PDB entry 6VXH | electron microscopy, 4.00 A resolution | chains A and B

== Chain A (and B) ==
Molecule: Broad substrate specificity ATP-binding cassette transporter ABCG2
Organism: Homo sapiens
Notes: EC 7.6.2.2; chain B of this document is another copy of the same molecule, construct and numbering; everything in this record applies to it too
UniProtKB: Q9UNQ0 (ABCG2_HUMAN); numbering as in UniProt (aligned over 1-655)
Chain sequence (655 residues; row label = number of the first residue in the row):
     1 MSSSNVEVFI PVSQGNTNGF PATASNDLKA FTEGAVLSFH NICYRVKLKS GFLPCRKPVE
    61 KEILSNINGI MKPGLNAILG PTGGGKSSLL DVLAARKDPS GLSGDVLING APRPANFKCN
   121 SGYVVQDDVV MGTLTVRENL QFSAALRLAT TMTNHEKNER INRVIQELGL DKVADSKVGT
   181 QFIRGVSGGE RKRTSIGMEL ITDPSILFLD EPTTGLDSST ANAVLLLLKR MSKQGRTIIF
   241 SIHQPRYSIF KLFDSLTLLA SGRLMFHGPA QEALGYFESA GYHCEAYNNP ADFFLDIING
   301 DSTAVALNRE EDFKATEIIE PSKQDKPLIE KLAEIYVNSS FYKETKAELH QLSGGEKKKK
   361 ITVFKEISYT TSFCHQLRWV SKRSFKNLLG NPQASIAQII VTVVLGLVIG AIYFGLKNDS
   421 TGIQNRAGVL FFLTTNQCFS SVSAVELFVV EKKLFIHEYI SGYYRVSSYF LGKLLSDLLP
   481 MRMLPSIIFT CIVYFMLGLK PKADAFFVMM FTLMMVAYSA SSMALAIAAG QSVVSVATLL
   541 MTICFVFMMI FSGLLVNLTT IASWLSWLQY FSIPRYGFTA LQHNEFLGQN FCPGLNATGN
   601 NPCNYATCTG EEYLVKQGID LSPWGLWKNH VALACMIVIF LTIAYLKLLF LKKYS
Unresolved in the structure: 1-34, 47-60, 302-327, 355-369, 655
Swiss-Prot annotation at these positions:
  - binding site (ATP): Gly80 to Ser87, Arg184 to Glu190, Glu211, His243
  - site (Not glycosylated): Asn418, Asn557
  - modified residue: Thr362 (Phosphothreonine)
  - glycosylation: Asn596 (N-linked (GlcNAc...) asparagine)
  - natural variant: Val12 (V12M: Found in Jr(a-) blood group phenotype), Gln141 (Q141K: Associated with high serum levels of uric acid and increased risk of gout), Arg147 (R147W: Loss of protein expression), Thr153 (T153M: Decreased protein abundance), Lys360 (deletion: No effect on protein abundance), Phe373 (F373C: Decreased protein abundance), Thr421 (T421A: No effect on protein abundance), Thr434 (T434M: No effect on protein abundance), Ser476 (S476P: No effect on protein abundance), Ser572 (S572R: Decreased protein abundance), Asp620 (D620N: No effect on protein abundance)
  - mutagenesis: Met71 (M71V: Decreased protein abundance. No effect on substrate transmembrane transport), Lys86 (K86M: Decreased protein abundance. Decreased localization to the plasma membrane and retained intracellularly. Loss of ATPase-coupled transmembrane transporter activity), Glu211 (E211Q: Decreased estrone-3 sulfate ATPase-coupled transmembrane transporter activity. Decreased substrate-induced ATP hydrolysis ...), Thr362 (T362A: Loss of phosphorylation by PIM1. Decreased localization to the plasma membrane. Decreased homooligomerization. Loss of function in resistance to drug treatment ...), Arg383 (R383C: Loss of protein expression), Asn418 (N418Q: No effect), Thr435 (T435A: No effect on stability. Increased estrone-3 sulfate ATPase-coupled transmembrane transporter activity. Increased substrate-induced ATP hydrolysis. Increased substrate transport ...), Asn436 (N436A: No effect on stability. Decreased estrone-3 sulfate ATPase-coupled transmembrane transporter activity. Decreased substrate-induced ATP hydrolysis. Decreased substrate transport), Phe439 (F439A: No effect on stability. Decreased estrone-3 sulfate ATPase-coupled transmembrane transporter activity. Decreased substrate-induced ATP hydrolysis. Decreased substrate transport), Arg482 (R482D: Decreases ATPase activity; R482G/N/S/T: Increases ATPase activity; R482K/I/M/Y: No change in ATPase activity; R482T/Y: Decreases transport activity), Val546 (V546A: No effect on stability. No effect on estrone-3 sulfate ATPase-coupled transmembrane transporter activity. No effect on substrate-induced ATP hydrolysis. No effect on substrate transport ...), Met549 (M549A: No effect on stability. No effect on estrone-3 sulfate ATPase-coupled transmembrane transporter activity. No effect on substrate-induced ATP hydrolysis. No effect on substrate transport), 7 further mutagenesis entries in UniProt
Cystine bridges: Cys592-Cys608
Small-molecule neighbours: sti-571 (STI; 4-(4-methyl-piperazin-1-ylmethyl)-N-[4-methyl-3-(4-pyridin-3-yl-pyrimidin-2-ylamino)-phenyl]-benzamide): Val401, Phe432, Thr435, Asn436, Phe439, Val546, Met549
Reported in the primary citation:
  - binding site for sti-571: Phe439

== Chain A / chain B interface ==
Residue-residue contacts - 54 pairs, chain A then chain B:
  Ser218(A) - Asn299(B)
  Arg246(A) - Asp292(B)  salt bridge
  Glu278(A) - Tyr287(B)
  Cys284(A) - Tyr287(B)  hydrogen bond (backbone-side chain)
  Glu285(A) - Tyr287(B)
  Ala286(A) - Ala286(B)  hydrophobic
  Ala286(A) - Tyr287(B)
  Tyr287(A) - Tyr247(B)
  Tyr287(A) - Glu278(B)
  Tyr287(A) - Cys284(B)
  Tyr287(A) - Glu285(B)
  Tyr287(A) - Ala286(B)
  Tyr287(A) - Tyr287(B)
  Tyr287(A) - Asn288(B)
  Tyr287(A) - Pro290(B)
  Asn288(A) - Tyr287(B)
  Asn288(A) - Asn288(B)  hydrogen bond (backbone-backbone)
  Pro290(A) - Tyr287(B)
  Asp292(A) - Arg246(B)  salt bridge
  Asn299(A) - Ser218(B)  hydrogen bond (backbone-side chain)
  Ala411(A) - Leu565(B)
  Ile412(A) - Phe551(B)  hydrophobic
  Ile412(A) - Ile561(B)  hydrophobic
  Tyr413(A) - Leu555(B)  hydrogen bond (side chain-backbone)
  Ser420(A) - Tyr605(B)
  Thr421(A) - Asn557(B)
  Gln424(A) - Gly553(B)
  Gln424(A) - Leu554(B)  hydrogen bond (side chain-backbone)
  Gln424(A) - Asn557(B)  hydrogen bond
  Gln424(A) - Gln617(B)  hydrogen bond
  Asn425(A) - Val556(B)
  Gly428(A) - Leu555(B)
  Phe432(A) - Ile550(B)  hydrophobic
  Phe547(A) - Val408(B)  hydrophobic
  Ile550(A) - Ile412(B)  hydrophobic
  Phe551(A) - Ile412(B)  hydrophobic
  Gly553(A) - Gln424(B)
  Leu554(A) - Gln424(B)  hydrogen bond (backbone-side chain)
  Leu555(A) - Tyr413(B)  hydrogen bond (backbone-side chain)
  Leu555(A) - Gly428(B)
  Val556(A) - Asn425(B)
  Asn557(A) - Thr421(B)  hydrogen bond
  Asn557(A) - Gln424(B)  hydrogen bond
  Ile561(A) - Ile412(B)
  Leu565(A) - Ala411(B)  hydrophobic
  Pro593(A) - Tyr605(B)
  Cys603(A) - Cys603(B)  disulfide
  Tyr605(A) - Ser420(B)
  Tyr605(A) - Cys592(B)  hydrophobic
  Tyr605(A) - Pro593(B)  hydrogen bond (side chain-backbone)
  Tyr605(A) - Leu595(B)  hydrophobic
  Tyr605(A) - Ala606(B)
  Ala606(A) - Tyr605(B)
  Gln617(A) - Gln424(B)  hydrogen bond
Interface residues without a listed pair, chain A (47 interface residues in all): Ser219, Tyr247, Ser248, Asn289, Ile298, Val408, Phe431, Val546, Thr560, Cys592, Leu595, Lys616
Interface residues without a listed pair, chain B (50 interface residues in all): Ser219, Asn289, Asp301, Leu405, Val429, Phe431, Phe432, Val546, Phe547, Thr560, Asn604, Cys608, Lys616
Inter-chain disulfides: Cys603(A)-Cys603(B)

== Overview ==
The interface between chain A and chain B involves 47 residues on one side and 50 on the other, with 1
disulfide bond, 13 hydrogen bonds and 2 salt bridges. Among the polar pairs are Arg246(A)-Asp292(B),
Cys284(A)-Tyr287(B) and Asn299(A)-Ser218(B). Ligands of chain A: sti-571. From the paper: a binding site for
sti-571 at Phe439(A).
Chain A and chain B are both Broad substrate specificity ATP-binding cassette transporter ABCG2 (Homo
sapiens); the structure, Structure of ABCG2 bound to imatinib, was determined by electron microscopy (same
publication as 6VXF, 6VXI and 6VXJ).
